PDB entry 7L5B | X-ray diffraction, 3.18 A resolution | chains H and L of the 3 polymer chains in the assembly

Chain H:
Molecule: 2-15 Heavy chain
Source organism: Homo sapiens
Chain sequence (227 residues; numbered 1 to 227; the number before each row is that of its first residue):
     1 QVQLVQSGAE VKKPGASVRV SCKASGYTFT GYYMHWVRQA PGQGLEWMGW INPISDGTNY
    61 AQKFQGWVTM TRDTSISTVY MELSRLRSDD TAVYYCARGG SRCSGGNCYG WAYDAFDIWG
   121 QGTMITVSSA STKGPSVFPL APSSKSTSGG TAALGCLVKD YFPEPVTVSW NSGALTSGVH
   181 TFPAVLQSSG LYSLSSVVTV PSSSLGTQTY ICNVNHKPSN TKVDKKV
Disordered / not traced: 1, 141-148
Disulfide bonds: Cys-22/Cys-96, Cys-103/Cys-108, Cys-156/Cys-212

Chain L:
Molecule: 2-15 Light Chain
Source organism: Homo sapiens
Chain sequence (216 residues; each row starts with the number of its first residue):
     1 QSALTQPASV SGSPGQSITI SCTGTSSDVG GYNFVSWYQQ HPGKAPKLMI YDVSKRPSGV
    61 SNRFSGSKSG NTASLTISGL QAEDEADCYC SSYTSSSTFV FGTGTKVTVL GQPKANPTVT
   121 LFPPSSEELQ ANKATLVCLI SDFYPGAVTV AWKADGSPVK AGVETTKPSK QSNNKYAASS
   181 YLSLTPEQWK SHRSYSCQVT HEGSTVEKTV APTECS
Disordered / not traced: 1, 213-216
Disulfide bonds: Cys-22/Cys-90, Cys-138/Cys-197

Interface between chain H and chain L:
Contacting residue pairs (55; chain H residue first):
  Val-37(H) / Phe-101(L)  hydrophobic
  Gln-39(H) / Gln-40(L)  hydrogen bond
  Gln-39(H) / Tyr-89(L)
  Gln-43(H) / Tyr-89(L)
  Gly-44(H) / Tyr-89(L)
  Leu-45(H) / Gln-40(L)
  Leu-45(H) / Tyr-89(L)
  Leu-45(H) / Phe-101(L)
  Trp-47(H) / Thr-98(L)
  Trp-47(H) / Phe-99(L)
  Asn-59(H) / Ser-97(L)  hydrogen bond
  Tyr-95(H) / Gln-40(L)
  Tyr-95(H) / Lys-44(L)
  Tyr-95(H) / Ala-45(L)  hydrophobic
  Trp-111(H) / Phe-34(L)  hydrophobic
  Trp-111(H) / Tyr-51(L)
  Trp-111(H) / Asp-52(L)
  Ala-112(H) / Ser-36(L)
  Ala-112(H) / Tyr-38(L)
  Ala-112(H) / Leu-48(L)
  Ala-112(H) / Tyr-51(L)  hydrophobic
  Tyr-113(H) / Tyr-38(L)  hydrogen bond (backbone-side chain)
  Tyr-113(H) / Leu-48(L)
  Tyr-113(H) / Phe-99(L)
  Asp-114(H) / Leu-48(L)
  Phe-116(H) / Tyr-38(L)  hydrophobic
  Phe-116(H) / Pro-46(L)  hydrophobic
  Asp-117(H) / Ala-45(L)
  Pro-135(H) / Ser-125(L)
  Val-137(H) / Phe-122(L)  hydrophobic
  Phe-138(H) / Phe-122(L)
  Ala-153(H) / Phe-122(L)
  Leu-157(H) / Val-137(L)  hydrophobic
  Leu-157(H) / Tyr-181(L)  hydrophobic
  Lys-159(H) / Glu-128(L)
  Lys-159(H) / Thr-135(L)
  Asp-160(H) / Lys-133(L)  salt bridge
  His-180(H) / Gln-171(L)
  His-180(H) / Ala-177(L)
  Phe-182(H) / Leu-139(L)  hydrophobic
  Phe-182(H) / Ile-140(L)
  Phe-182(H) / Ala-178(L)
  Phe-182(H) / Ser-179(L)
  Pro-183(H) / Thr-166(L)
  Val-185(H) / Glu-164(L)
  Val-185(H) / Thr-165(L)
  Val-185(H) / Thr-166(L)
  Gln-187(H) / Glu-164(L)
  Ser-188(H) / Glu-164(L)  hydrogen bond (backbone-side chain)
  Ser-193(H) / Tyr-181(L)
  Leu-194(H) / Tyr-181(L)  hydrogen bond (backbone-side chain)
  Ser-195(H) / Val-137(L)
  Ser-195(H) / Tyr-181(L)  hydrogen bond
  Val-197(H) / Leu-139(L)  hydrophobic
  Lys-225(H) / Glu-127(L)  salt bridge
Also at the interface, not in a pair above, chain H (40 interface residues in all): Tyr-60, Gln-62, Tyr-109, Gly-110, Trp-119, Ser-136, Ala-184, Leu-186
Also at the interface, not in a pair above, chain L (36 interface residues in all): Ser-2, Gly-43, Thr-120, Ser-141

Overview:
Chain H and chain L form an interface of 40 and 36 residues respectively, with 6 hydrogen bonds and 2 salt
bridges. Among the polar pairs are Asp-160(H)/Lys-133(L), Lys-225(H)/Glu-127(L) and Gln-39(H)/Gln-40(L).
Here chain H is 2-15 Heavy chain and chain L is 2-15 Light Chain, both from Homo sapiens. Entry 7L5B
(Crystallographic structure of neutralizing antibody 2-15 in complex with SARS-CoV-2 spike receptor-binding
Domain (RBD)) was determined by X-ray diffraction, deposited together with 7L56, 7L57 and 7L58.
